6JBX - chains B and D of the 4 polymer chains in the assembly; structure by X-ray diffraction, 2.20 A resolution.

# Chain B
Molecule: Fatty acid biosynthesis transcriptional regulator
From: Streptococcus pneumoniae
UniProtKB: A0A062WM61 (A0A062WM61_STREE); residues 0-143 here correspond to UniProt positions 1-144 (UniProt number = residue number + 1)
Sequence (152 residues; numbered -8 to 143; the number before each row is that of its first residue; numbers below 1 keep their minus sign (Met-8 is residue -8)):
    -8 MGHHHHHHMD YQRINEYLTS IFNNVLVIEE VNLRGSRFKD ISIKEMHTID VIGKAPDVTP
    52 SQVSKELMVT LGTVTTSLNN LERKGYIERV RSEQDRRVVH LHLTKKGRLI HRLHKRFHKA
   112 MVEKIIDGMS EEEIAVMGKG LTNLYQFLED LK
Not modelled in the structure: -8 to 0
Construct notes: expression tag (-8 to -1)
What the authors report for this chain:
  - binding site for the 23-nt DNA strand (chain D): Thr64, Arg87, Arg88
  - binding site for the 23-nt DNA strand: Ser33, Lys35, Ser52, Thr61, Thr66, Asn70, Arg80, Arg88, Val90
  - mutagenesis - K96A/R99A: decreased binding to the 23-nt DNA strand

# Chain D
Molecule: 23-nt DNA strand
Sequence (23 nucleotides; row label = number of the first residue in the row):
     1 CATAATTTGA CAGTCAAACT ATT

# Interface between chain B and chain D
Pairs across the interface (15; chain B residue first):
  Ser33(B) with DG13(D), hydrogen bond to the phosphate
  Lys35(B) with DG13(D), phosphate contact; DT14(D), salt bridge to the phosphate
  Glu36(B) with DG13(D), phosphate contact
  Val60(B) with DC15(D), phosphate contact
  Thr61(B) with DC15(D), hydrogen bond to the phosphate; DA16(D), phosphate contact
  Thr64(B) with DT14(D), phosphate contact; DC15(D), hydrogen bond to the phosphate
  Thr67(B) with DT14(D), base contact
  Asp86(B) with DT23(D), sugar contact
  Arg87(B) with DT22(D), phosphate contact; DT23(D), hydrogen bond to the phosphate
  Arg88(B) with DT22(D), base contact; DT23(D), sugar contact
Also at the interface, not in a pair above, chain B (13 interface residues in all): Met59, Gly63, Asn71
Also at the interface, not in a pair above, chain D (7 interface residues in all): DA21

# Overview
13 residues of chain B face 7 of chain D across their interface, with 4 hydrogen bonds and 1 salt bridge.
Polar pairs include Ser33(B)-DG13(D), Thr61(B)-DC15(D) and Thr64(B)-DC15(D). From the paper: a binding site
for the 23-nt DNA strand at Ser33(B), Lys35(B) and Ser52(B) among others; K96A/R99A of chain B reduce binding
to the 23-nt DNA strand.
Here chain B is Fatty acid biosynthesis transcriptional regulator (Streptococcus pneumoniae) and chain D is a
23-nt DNA strand. Entry 6JBX (Crystal structure of Streptococcus pneumoniae FabT in complex with DNA) was
determined by X-ray diffraction.
